Entry 8QTI (electron microscopy, 3.09 A resolution); this record covers chains C and F of the 9 polymer chains in the assembly.

[Chain C]
Molecule: DNA-directed RNA polymerase subunit beta
Source organism: Mycolicibacterium smegmatis MC2 155
Notes: EC 2.7.7.6
UniProt: P60281 (RPOB_MYCS2); residue numbers follow UniProt; this construct covers 1-1169
Sequence (1169 residues; each row starts with the number of its first residue):
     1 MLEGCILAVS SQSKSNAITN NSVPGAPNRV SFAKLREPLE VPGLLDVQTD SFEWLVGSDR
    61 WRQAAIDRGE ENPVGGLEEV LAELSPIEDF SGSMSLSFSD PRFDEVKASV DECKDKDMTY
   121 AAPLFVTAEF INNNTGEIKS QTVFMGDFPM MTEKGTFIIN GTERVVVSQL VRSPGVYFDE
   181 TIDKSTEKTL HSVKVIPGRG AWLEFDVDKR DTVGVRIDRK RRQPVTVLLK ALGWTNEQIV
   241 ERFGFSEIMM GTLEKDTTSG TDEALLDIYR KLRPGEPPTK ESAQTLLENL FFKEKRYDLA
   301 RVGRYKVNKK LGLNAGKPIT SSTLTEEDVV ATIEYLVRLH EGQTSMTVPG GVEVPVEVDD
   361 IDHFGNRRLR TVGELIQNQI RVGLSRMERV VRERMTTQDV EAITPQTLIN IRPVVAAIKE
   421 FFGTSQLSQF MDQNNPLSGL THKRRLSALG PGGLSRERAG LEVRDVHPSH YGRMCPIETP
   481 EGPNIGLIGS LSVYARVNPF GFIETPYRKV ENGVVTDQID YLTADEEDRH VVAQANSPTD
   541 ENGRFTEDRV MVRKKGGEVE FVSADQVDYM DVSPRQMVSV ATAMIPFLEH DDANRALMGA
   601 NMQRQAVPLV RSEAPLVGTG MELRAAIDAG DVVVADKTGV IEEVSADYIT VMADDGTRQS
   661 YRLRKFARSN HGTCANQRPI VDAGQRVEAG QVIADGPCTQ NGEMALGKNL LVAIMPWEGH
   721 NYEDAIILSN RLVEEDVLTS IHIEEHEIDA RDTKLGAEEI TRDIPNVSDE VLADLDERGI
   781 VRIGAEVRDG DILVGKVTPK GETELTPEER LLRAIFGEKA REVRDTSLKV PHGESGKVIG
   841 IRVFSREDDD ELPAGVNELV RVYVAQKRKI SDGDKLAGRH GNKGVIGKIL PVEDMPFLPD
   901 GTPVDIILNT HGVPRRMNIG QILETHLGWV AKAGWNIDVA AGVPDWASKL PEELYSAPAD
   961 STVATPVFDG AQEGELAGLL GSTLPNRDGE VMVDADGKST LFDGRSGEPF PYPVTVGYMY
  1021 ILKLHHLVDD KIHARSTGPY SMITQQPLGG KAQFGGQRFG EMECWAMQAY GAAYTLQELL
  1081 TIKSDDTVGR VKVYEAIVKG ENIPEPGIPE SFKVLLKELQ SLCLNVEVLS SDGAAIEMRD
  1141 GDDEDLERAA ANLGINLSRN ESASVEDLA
Unresolved in the structure: 1-20, 1131-1169
UniProt features mapped onto this chain:
  - mutagenesis: Gln429 (Q429K/L: Rifampicin (Rif) resistant), Asp432 (D432V: Rifampicin (Rif) resistant; D432Y: Rifampicin (Rif) resistant; RbpA no longer rescues transcription in the presence of Rif. Decreased affinity for Rif, no change in affinity for RbpA), His442 (H442D/L/P/R/Y: Rifampicin (Rif) resistant), Arg445 (R445L/P: Rifampicin (Rif) resistant), Ser447 (S447L/P/W: Rifampicin (Rif) resistant; RbpA no longer rescues transcription in the presence of Rif, decreased affinity for Rif, no change in affinity for RbpA; tested in the Leu mutation), Leu449 (L449P: Rifampicin (Rif) resistant)

[Chain F]
Molecule: RNA polymerase sigma factor SigA
Source organism: Mycolicibacterium smegmatis MC2 155
UniProt: A0QW02 (A0QW02_MYCS2); residues 1-466 here = UniProt positions 1-466
Sequence (466 residues; each row starts with the number of its first residue):
     1 MAATKASPAT EEPVKRTATK TPAKKAPAKR AAKSAAAKAG GKAPAKKAPA KRAAKGTAAK
    61 PEDGVTDDLE VTDDLEAEPG EDLDVEDTDL ELDDLDSDDD TAVEDEEEEA DAATPAVATA
   121 KAADDDIDEP SEKDKASGDF VWDEEESEAL RQARKDAELT ASADSVRAYL KQIGKVALLN
   181 AEEEVELAKR IEAGLYATQK LAELAEKGEK LPVQQRRDMQ WICRDGDRAK NHLLEANLRL
   241 VVSLAKRYTG RGMAFLDLIQ EGNLGLIRAV EKFDYTKGYK FSTYATWWIR QAITRAMADQ
   301 ARTIRIPVHM VEVINKLGRI QRELLQDLGR EPTPEELAKE MDITPEKVLE IQQYAREPIS
   361 LDQTIGDEGD SQLGDFIEDS EAVVAVDAVS FTLLQDQLQS VLETLSEREA GVVRLRFGLT
   421 DGQPRTLDEI GQVYGVTRER IRQIESKTMS KLRHPSRSQV LRDYLD
Unresolved in the structure: 1-142

[Interface between chain C and chain F]
Pairs across the interface (53; chain C residue first):
  Phe144(C) with Gly329(F)
  Asp262(C) with Asp143(F)
  Leu266(C) with Glu144(F)
  Pro274(C) with Ala157(F); Thr160(F)
  Gly275(C) with Ala157(F); Lys171(F), hydrogen bond (backbone-side chain)
  Glu276(C) with Ala157(F)
  Pro277(C) with Ala157(F), hydrophobic
  Pro278(C) with Ala153(F), hydrophobic
  Thr279(C) with Glu144(F)
  Lys280(C) with Glu144(F), salt bridge
  Glu393(C) with Arg247(F)
  Ile411(C) with Leu325(F), hydrophobic; Gln326(F)
  Arg412(C) with Gln321(F)
  Pro807(C) with Phe417(F); Gly418(F); Leu419(F), hydrophobic
  Glu808(C) with Gln395(F), hydrogen bond
  Glu809(C) with Leu394(F)
  Arg810(C) with Phe417(F)
  Leu811(C) with Leu398(F), hydrophobic; Phe417(F), hydrophobic; Leu419(F), hydrophobic
  Leu812(C) with Leu394(F), hydrophobic; Tyr464(F)
  Ala814(C) with Phe417(F), hydrophobic; Met449(F); Arg453(F)
  Ile815(C) with Met449(F), hydrophobic; Arg453(F), hydrogen bond (backbone-side chain)
  Phe816(C) with Ser458(F); Leu461(F); Arg462(F)
  Glu818(C) with Leu465(F)
  Ala854(C) with Gln353(F); Arg356(F)
  Gly855(C) with Gln353(F)
  Pro1039(C) with Glu378(F)
  Tyr1040(C) with Glu378(F); Asp379(F), hydrogen bond (backbone-backbone)
  Ser1041(C) with Asp379(F)
  Met1042(C) with Ile377(F); Glu378(F); Asp379(F)
  Gln1045(C) with Asp379(F), hydrogen bond
  Leu1048(C) with Asp375(F); Glu378(F)
  Tyr1094(C) with Ala385(F), hydrophobic; Val386(F), hydrophobic; Val389(F), hydrophobic
  Glu1095(C) with Val389(F)
Interface residues without a listed pair, chain C (45 interface residues in all): Arg270, Ile409, Asn410, Gln426, Asn766, Thr806, Gly817, Thr1037, Gln1053, Val1091, Val1098, Lys1099
Interface residues without a listed pair, chain F (49 interface residues in all): Ala149, Leu150, Arg154, Arg322, Gln352, Asp367, Phe376, Ser380, Ala382, Val383, Phe391, Leu393, Val413, Gly422, Pro424, Asp466

[In short]
45 residues of chain C face 49 of chain F across their interface; the contacts include 5 hydrogen bonds and 1
salt bridge. Polar contacts include Lys280(C)-Glu144(F), Gly275(C)-Lys171(F) and Glu808(C)-Gln395(F). UniProt
lists 6 mutagenesis sites on chain C.
Chain C is DNA-directed RNA polymerase subunit beta and chain F is RNA polymerase sigma factor SigA, both from
Mycolicibacterium smegmatis MC2 155; the structure, Mycobacterium smegnatis RNAP open promoter complex with
SigmaA and RbpA, was determined by electron microscopy (same publication as 8Q3I, 8QN8, 8QU6, 8R2M, 8R3M, 8R6P
and 8R6R).
